3QNW - chains B and D of the 9 polymer chains in the assembly; structure by X-ray diffraction, 2.65 A resolution.

Chain B (and D):
Protein: Caspase-6
Organism: Homo sapiens
Notes: EC 3.4.22.59; chain D of this document is another copy of the same molecule, construct and numbering; everything in this record applies to it too
UniProtKB: P55212 (CASP6_HUMAN); residue numbers follow UniProt; this construct covers 194-293
Sequence (100 residues; each row starts with the number of its first residue):
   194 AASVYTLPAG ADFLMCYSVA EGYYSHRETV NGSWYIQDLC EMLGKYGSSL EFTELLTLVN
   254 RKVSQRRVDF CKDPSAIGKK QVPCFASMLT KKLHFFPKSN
Unresolved in the structure: 194-199, 293 (chain D: 194-199, 292-293)

How chain B and chain D interact:
Residue-residue contacts (40):
  Ala202(B) - Glu214(D)
  Gly203(B) - Tyr216(D)
  Ala204(B) - Tyr216(D)  hydrogen bond (backbone-side chain)
  Ala213(B) - Met281(D)  hydrophobic
  Tyr216(B) - Gly203(D)
  Tyr216(B) - Ala204(D)  hydrogen bond (side chain-backbone)
  Glu247(B) - Glu247(D)
  Glu247(B) - Lys285(D)  salt bridge
  Thr250(B) - Leu282(D)
  Thr250(B) - Thr283(D)
  Thr250(B) - Lys284(D)
  Asn253(B) - Ser280(D)  hydrogen bond (side chain-backbone)
  Asn253(B) - Met281(D)
  Asn253(B) - Leu282(D)  hydrogen bond (side chain-backbone)
  Arg254(B) - Thr283(D)  hydrogen bond (side chain-backbone)
  Ser257(B) - Thr283(D)
  Val275(B) - Met281(D)  hydrophobic
  Pro276(B) - Met281(D)
  Cys277(B) - Ser280(D)
  Cys277(B) - Met281(D)  hydrophobic
  Phe278(B) - Ala279(D)
  Phe278(B) - Ser280(D)  hydrogen bond (backbone-backbone)
  Ala279(B) - Phe278(D)
  Ser280(B) - Asn253(D)  hydrogen bond (backbone-side chain)
  Ser280(B) - Cys277(D)
  Ser280(B) - Phe278(D)  hydrogen bond (backbone-backbone)
  Met281(B) - Ala213(D)  hydrophobic
  Met281(B) - Tyr216(D)  hydrophobic
  Met281(B) - Asn253(D)
  Met281(B) - Val275(D)  hydrophobic
  Met281(B) - Pro276(D)
  Met281(B) - Cys277(D)  hydrophobic
  Leu282(B) - Thr250(D)
  Leu282(B) - Asn253(D)
  Thr283(B) - Thr250(D)
  Thr283(B) - Asn253(D)
  Thr283(B) - Arg254(D)  hydrogen bond (backbone-side chain)
  Thr283(B) - Ser257(D)
  Lys284(B) - Thr250(D)
  Lys285(B) - Glu247(D)  salt bridge
Interface residues without a listed pair, chain B (22 interface residues in all): Glu214
Interface residues without a listed pair, chain D (22 interface residues in all): Pro201

Summary:
Chain B and chain D each contribute 22 residues to their interface; the contacts include 9 hydrogen bonds and
2 salt bridges. Polar pairs include Glu247(B)-Lys285(D), Ala204(B)-Tyr216(D) and Asn253(B)-Ser280(D).
Both chains are Caspase-6 (Homo sapiens). Entry 3QNW (Caspase-6 in complex with Z-VAD-FMK inhibitor) was
determined by X-ray diffraction.
